Entry 6OSY (electron microscopy, 4.30 A resolution (low resolution: residue-level contacts below are approximate; hydrogen-bond / salt-bridge calls are withheld)); this record covers chains H and L of the 24 polymer chains in the assembly.

Chain H:
Name: 0PV-a.01 Heavy
Organism: Homo sapiens
Sequence (235 residues; numbered 1 to 224 plus 11 insertion-coded residues; the number before each row is that of its first residue; a row labelled like 31A-31B holds insertion residues (31A, then the next letters in order)):
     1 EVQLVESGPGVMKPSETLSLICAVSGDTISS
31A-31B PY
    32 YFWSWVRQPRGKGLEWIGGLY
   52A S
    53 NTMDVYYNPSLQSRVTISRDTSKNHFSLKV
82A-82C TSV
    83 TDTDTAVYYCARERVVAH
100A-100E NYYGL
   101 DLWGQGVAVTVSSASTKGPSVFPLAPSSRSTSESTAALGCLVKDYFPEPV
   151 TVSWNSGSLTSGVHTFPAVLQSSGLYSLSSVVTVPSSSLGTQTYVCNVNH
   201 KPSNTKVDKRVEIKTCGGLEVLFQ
Disordered / not traced: 1, 113-224
Disulfides: Cys22-Cys92

Chain L:
Name: 0PV-a.01 Light
Organism: Homo sapiens
Sequence (213 residues; numbered 1 to 213; the number before each row is that of its first residue):
     1 DIQMTQSPSSLSASVGDRVTITCRASQDIKNSLSWYQQKLGKAPRRLMHH
    51 SSTLETGVPSRFSGSGYGTEFTLSINSLQPEDIAAYYCQQYEDFPLTFGG
   101 GTQVEIKRTVAAPSVFIFPPSEDQVKSGTVSVVCLLNNFYPREASVKWKV
   151 DGVLKTGNSQESVTEQDSKDNTYSLSSTLTLSNTDYQSHNVYACEVTHQG
   201 LSSPVTKSFNRGE
Disordered / not traced: 105-213
Disulfides: Cys23-Cys88

Chain H / chain L interface:
Residue-residue contacts (30; chain H residue first):
  Phe33(H) - Phe94(L)
  Phe33(H) - Leu96(L)
  Val37(H) - Phe98(L)
  Gln39(H) - Gln38(L)
  Arg41(H) - Gln38(L)
  Gly44(H) - Tyr87(L)
  Leu45(H) - Gln38(L)
  Leu45(H) - Tyr87(L)
  Leu45(H) - Phe98(L)
  Trp47(H) - Gln89(L)
  Trp47(H) - Pro95(L)
  Trp47(H) - Leu96(L)
  Gly50(H) - Phe94(L)
  Tyr52(H) - Phe94(L)
  Tyr58(H) - Phe94(L)
  Tyr59(H) - Pro95(L)
  Pro61(H) - Pro95(L)
  Tyr91(H) - Lys42(L)
  Tyr91(H) - Ala43(L)
  Glu95(H) - Tyr36(L)
  Arg96(H) - Arg46(L)
  Arg96(H) - His49(L)
  Arg96(H) - Glu55(L)
  Val98(H) - His49(L)
  Asp101(H) - Arg46(L)
  Asp101(H) - Glu55(L)
  Trp103(H) - Tyr36(L)
  Trp103(H) - Ala43(L)
  Trp103(H) - Pro44(L)
  Gly104(H) - Ala43(L)
Other interface residues (no listed pair), chain H (20 interface residues in all): Asn60
Other interface residues (no listed pair), chain L (16 interface residues in all): Gly41, Gly100

Summary:
20 residues of chain H face 16 of chain L across their interface.
Here chain H is 0PV-a.01 Heavy and chain L is 0PV-a.01 Light, both from Homo sapiens. Entry 6OSY (Cryo-EM
structure of vaccine-elicited antibody 0PV-a.01 in complex with HIV-1 Env BG505 DS-SOSIP and antibodies VRC03
...) was determined by electron microscopy together with 6MPH, 6MQC, 6MQE, 6MQM, 6MQR, 6N16 and 4 further
entries from the same study.
